PDB entry 8GH2 | electron microscopy, 3.66 A resolution | chains D and F of the 6 polymer chains in the assembly

Chain D:
Molecule: malate dehydrogenase
Organism: Trypanosoma cruzi strain CL Brener
UniProtKB: Q4DRD8 (Q4DRD8_TRYCC); residues 1-323 here = UniProt positions 1-323
Sequence (323 residues; row label = number of the first residue in the row):
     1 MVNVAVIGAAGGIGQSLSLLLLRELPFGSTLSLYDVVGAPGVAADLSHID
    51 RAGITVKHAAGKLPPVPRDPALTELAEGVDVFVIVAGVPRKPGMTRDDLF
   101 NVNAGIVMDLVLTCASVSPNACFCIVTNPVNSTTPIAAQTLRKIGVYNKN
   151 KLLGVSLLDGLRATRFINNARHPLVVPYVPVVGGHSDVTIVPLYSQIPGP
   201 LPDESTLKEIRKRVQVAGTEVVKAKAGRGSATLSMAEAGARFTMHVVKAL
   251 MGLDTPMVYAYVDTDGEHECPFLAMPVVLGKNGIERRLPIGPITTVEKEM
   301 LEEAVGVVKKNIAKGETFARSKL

Chain F:
Molecule: Peroxisome targeting signal 1 receptor
Organism: Trypanosoma cruzi strain CL Brener
UniProtKB: V5B7T1 (V5B7T1_TRYCR); residues 1-666 here = UniProt positions 1-666
Sequence (666 residues; each row starts with the number of its first residue):
     1 MDCSTGAAIGQQFAKDAFHMHGGVGVGPTGNSEHDVLMNEMMMVQTPTGP
    51 AGEWTHQFAAYQGQQQQQQQQHPQELAMRHQQNDAFMLRQQQEMEEAFCT
   101 FCTTHPHSHAHSHQPQGLVGPAMMGPQIMPPMMFGPGTGGFMMGAPPMMP
   151 YASMKFAGDAAMAAANNTNMTQGATATSTTSVQQELQQQSSDNGWVEKLR
   201 DAEWAQDYSDAQVFTLEGQSEQTMEEHAKNSEFYQFMDKIRSKELLIDEE
   251 TGQLVQGPGPDPDAPEDAEYLKEWAAAEGLNMPPGFFEHMMQRPQGNNEQ
   301 AEGRLFDGSNDALMDDGALDNAADVEEWVREYAEAQEQLQRVQNETNYPF
   351 EPNNPYMYHDKPMEEGIAMLQLANMAEAALAFEAVCQKEPENVEAWRRLG
   401 TTQAENEKDCLAIIALNHARMLDPKDIAVHAALAVSHTNEHNVGAALQSL
   451 RSWLLSQPQYEHLGLVDLREVAADEGLDEVPEENYFFAAPSEYRDCCTLL
   501 YAAVEMNPNDPQLHASLGVLHNLSHRFDEAAKNFRRAVELRPDDAHMWNK
   551 LGATLANGNRPQEALEAYNRALDINPGYVRVMYNMAVSYSNMAQYPLAAK
   601 HITRAIALQAGGTNPQGEGSRIATRGLWDLLRMTLNLMDRSDLVEASWQQ
   651 DLTPFLREFGLEEMAV
Unresolved in the structure: 1-324, 463-491, 650-666
From the paper describing this entry:
  - mutagenesis - R625A/D629A: unchanged binding to malate dehydrogenase (chain D)
  - mutagenesis - P490R (3-fold): decreased binding to malate dehydrogenase (chain D)

How chain D and chain F interact:
Pairs across the interface (21; chain D residue first):
  Pro65(D) - His441(F)
  Pro67(D) - His441(F)
  Asp97(D) - Asn559(F)  hydrogen bond
  Asp98(D) - His525(F)
  Asn101(D) - Asn557(F)  hydrogen bond (side chain-backbone)
  Arg142(D) - Asn636(F)
  Glu316(D) - Met633(F)
  Glu316(D) - Asn636(F)
  Ala319(D) - Val587(F)
  Arg320(D) - His525(F)
  Arg320(D) - Asn557(F)
  Ser321(D) - Ala553(F)
  Ser321(D) - Asn557(F)  hydrogen bond
  Ser321(D) - Asn584(F)
  Lys322(D) - Glu407(F)
  Lys322(D) - Tyr583(F)
  Leu323(D) - Glu407(F)
  Leu323(D) - Asp409(F)
  Leu323(D) - Asn439(F)
  Leu323(D) - Ala553(F)  hydrophobic
  Leu323(D) - Arg580(F)  hydrogen bond (backbone-side chain)
Also at the interface, not in a pair above, chain D (16 interface residues in all): Pro64, Val66, Val102, Gln139
Also at the interface, not in a pair above, chain F (20 interface residues in all): Val435, Asn442, Gly444, Lys550, Ala556, Leu637

In short:
Chain D and chain F form an interface of 16 and 20 residues respectively; the contacts include 4 hydrogen
bonds. Among the polar pairs are Asp97(D)-Asn559(F), Asn101(D)-Asn557(F) and Ser321(D)-Asn557(F). The paper
reports that P490R of chain F reduces binding to malate dehydrogenase (chain D); R625A/D629A of chain F leave
binding to malate dehydrogenase (chain D) unchanged.
Here chain D is malate dehydrogenase and chain F is Peroxisome targeting signal 1 receptor, both from
Trypanosoma cruzi strain CL Brener. Entry 8GH2 (Structure of Trypanosoma (MDH)4-(Pex5)2, close conformation)
was determined by electron microscopy (same publication as 8GGD, 8GGH, 8GH3 and 8GI0).
